4LZX - chains A and B; structure by X-ray diffraction, 1.50 A resolution.

[Chain A]
Name: Calmodulin
Organism: Homo sapiens
Reference sequence: P62158 (CALM_HUMAN); residue numbers follow UniProt; this construct covers 2-149
Amino-acid sequence (148 residues; numbered 2 to 149; the number before each row is that of its first residue):
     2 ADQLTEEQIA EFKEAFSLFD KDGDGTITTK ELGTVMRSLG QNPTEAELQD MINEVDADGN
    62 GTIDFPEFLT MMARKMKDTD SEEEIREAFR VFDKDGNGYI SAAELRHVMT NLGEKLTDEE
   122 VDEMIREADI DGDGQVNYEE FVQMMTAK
Disordered / not traced: 2-4

[Chain B]
Name: IQ domain-containing protein G
Organism: Homo sapiens
Notes: fragment: IQ domain
Reference sequence: Q9H095 (IQCG_HUMAN); residues 389-423 here = UniProt positions 389-423
Amino-acid sequence (40 residues; numbered 384 to 423; the number before each row is that of its first residue):
   384 GPLGSQDLLE LKSVIKLQAW WRGTMIRREI GGFKMPKDKV
Disordered / not traced: 421-423
Sequence notes: expression tag (384-388)

[Interface between chain A and chain B]
Pairs across the interface - 71 pairs, chain A then chain B:
  L19(A) - M418(B)  hydrophobic
  L19(A) - P419(B)
  L19(A) - K420(B)
  F20(A) - M418(B)  hydrophobic
  F20(A) - P419(B)
  T35(A) - I409(B)
  T35(A) - F416(B)
  R38(A) - R405(B)
  R38(A) - G406(B)
  R38(A) - I409(B)
  R38(A) - R410(B)  hydrogen bond (backbone-side chain)
  S39(A) - I409(B)
  S39(A) - M418(B)
  G41(A) - R410(B)
  Q42(A) - R410(B)  hydrogen bond (backbone-side chain)
  N43(A) - A402(B)
  N43(A) - W403(B)
  N43(A) - G406(B)
  N43(A) - R410(B)  hydrogen bond
  P44(A) - A402(B)
  T45(A) - I398(B)
  T45(A) - A402(B)
  E46(A) - R405(B)  salt bridge
  I86(A) - L400(B)
  I86(A) - W403(B)
  A89(A) - S396(B)
  A89(A) - L400(B)  hydrophobic
  F90(A) - L400(B)  hydrophobic
  V92(A) - Q389(B)  hydrogen bond (backbone-side chain)
  V92(A) - L392(B)  hydrophobic
  V92(A) - E393(B)
  V92(A) - S396(B)
  F93(A) - E393(B)
  F93(A) - S396(B)
  F93(A) - V397(B)  hydrophobic
  F93(A) - L400(B)  hydrophobic
  V109(A) - V397(B)
  M110(A) - V397(B)  hydrophobic
  M110(A) - L400(B)
  M110(A) - Q401(B)  hydrogen bond (backbone-side chain)
  L113(A) - E393(B)
  L113(A) - V397(B)
  L113(A) - Q401(B)  hydrogen bond (backbone-side chain)
  G114(A) - V397(B)
  G114(A) - I398(B)
  G114(A) - Q401(B)
  E115(A) - I398(B)
  E115(A) - Q401(B)  hydrogen bond (backbone-side chain)
  E115(A) - R405(B)  hydrogen bond (backbone-side chain)
  K116(A) - Q401(B)
  K116(A) - R405(B)  hydrogen bond (backbone-side chain)
  L117(A) - Q401(B)
  L117(A) - R405(B)
  E121(A) - W404(B)  hydrogen bond (backbone-side chain)
  E121(A) - R405(B)  salt bridge
  E121(A) - M408(B)
  E124(A) - W404(B)
  E124(A) - M408(B)
  E124(A) - I413(B)
  E124(A) - G414(B)
  M125(A) - W404(B)  hydrophobic
  E128(A) - W404(B)
  E128(A) - I413(B)
  F142(A) - W403(B)  hydrophobic
  F142(A) - W404(B)  hydrophobic
  M145(A) - R411(B)  hydrogen bond (backbone-side chain)
  M146(A) - W403(B)  hydrophobic
  M146(A) - W404(B)  hydrophobic
  M146(A) - T407(B)
  M146(A) - R411(B)  hydrogen bond (backbone-side chain)
  A148(A) - R411(B)  hydrogen bond (backbone-side chain)
Other interface residues (no listed pair), chain A (36 interface residues in all): E85, T118, E120, V143, T147
Other interface residues (no listed pair), chain B (26 interface residues in all): L394, K399
From the paper, about this interface:
  - interface residues, chain B: L400(B), Q401(B), W403(B), W404(B), R405(B), M408(B), I409(B), R410(B)
  - hot spots on chain B (mutagenesis) - Q401A: abolished binding to Calmodulin (chain A)

[In short]
36 residues of chain A and 26 residues of chain B are in contact, with 13 hydrogen bonds and 2 salt bridges.
Polar pairs include E46(A)-R405(B), E121(A)-R405(B) and R38(A)-R410(B). The paper reports that Q401A of chain
B abolishes binding to Calmodulin (chain A); interface residues L400(B), Q401(B) and W403(B) among others.
Here chain A is Calmodulin and chain B is IQ domain-containing protein G, both from Homo sapiens. Entry 4LZX
(Complex of IQCG and Ca2+-free CaM) was determined by X-ray diffraction, deposited together with 4M1L.
